PDB entry 8TYW | electron microscopy, 3.43 A resolution | chains B and C of the 5 polymer chains in the assembly

# Chain B
Protein: Guanine nucleotide-binding protein G(I)/G(S)/G(T) subunit beta-1
Organism: Homo sapiens
UniProt: P62873 (GBB1_HUMAN); residue numbers follow UniProt; this construct covers 2-340
Chain sequence (350 residues; numbered -9 to 340; the number before each row is that of its first residue; numbers below 1 keep their minus sign (Met-9 is residue -9)):
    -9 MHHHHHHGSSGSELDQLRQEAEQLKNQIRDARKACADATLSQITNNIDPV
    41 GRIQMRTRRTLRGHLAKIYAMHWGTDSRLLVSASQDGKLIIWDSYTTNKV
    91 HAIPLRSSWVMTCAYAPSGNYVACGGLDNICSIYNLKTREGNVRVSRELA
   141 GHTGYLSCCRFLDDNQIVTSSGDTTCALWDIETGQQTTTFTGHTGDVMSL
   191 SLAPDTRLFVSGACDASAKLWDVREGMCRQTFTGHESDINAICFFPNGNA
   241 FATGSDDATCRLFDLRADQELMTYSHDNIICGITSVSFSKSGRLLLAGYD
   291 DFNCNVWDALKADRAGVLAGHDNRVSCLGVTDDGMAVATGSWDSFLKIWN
Unresolved in the structure: -9 to 1
Sequence notes: expression tag (-9 to 1)
Swiss-Prot annotation at these positions:
  - modified residue: Ser2 (N-acetylserine), His266 (Phosphohistidine)

# Chain C
Protein: Guanine nucleotide-binding protein G(s) subunit alpha isoforms short
Organism: Homo sapiens
UniProt: P63092 (GNAS2_HUMAN); residues 1-394 here = UniProt positions 1-394
Chain sequence (394 residues; row label = number of the first residue in the row):
     1 MGCLGNSKTEDQRNEEKAQREANKKIEKQLQKDKQVYRATHRLLLLGAGE
    51 SGKNTIVKQMRILHVNGFNGEGGEEDPQAARSNSDGEKATKVQDIKNNLK
   101 EAIETIVAAMSNLVPPVELANPENQFRVDYILSVMNVPDFDFPPEFYEHA
   151 KALWEDEGVRACYERSNEYQLIDCAQYFLDKIDVIKQADYVPSDQDLLRC
   201 RVLTSGIFETKFQVDKVNFHMFDVGAQRDERRKWIQCFNDVTAIIFVVAS
   251 SSYNMVIREDNQTNRLQAALKLFDSIWNNKWLRDTSVILFLNKQDLLAEK
   301 VLAGKSKIEDYFPEFARYTTPEDATPEPGEDPRVTRAKYFIRDEFLRIST
   351 ASGDGRHYCYPHFTCAVDTENIRRVFNDCRDIIQRMHLRQYELL
Unresolved in the structure: 1-7, 48-50, 65-203, 254-261
Sequence notes: engineered mutation Asn54 (Ser in P63092), Ala226 (Gly in P63092), Ala268 (Glu in P63092), Lys271 (Asn in P63092), Asp274 (Lys in P63092), Lys280 (Arg in P63092), Asp284 (Thr in P63092), Thr285 (Ile in P63092)

# Interface between chain B and chain C
Pairs across the interface (49; chain B residue first):
  Gly53(B) - Leu30(C)
  Leu55(B) - Lys34(C)
  Leu55(B) - Tyr37(C)  hydrophobic
  Ala56(B) - Tyr37(C)
  Lys57(B) - Cys237(C)  hydrogen bond (side chain-backbone)
  Lys57(B) - Asn239(C)
  Lys57(B) - Asp240(C)  salt bridge
  Tyr59(B) - Cys237(C)  hydrophobic
  Gln75(B) - Cys237(C)  hydrogen bond
  Lys78(B) - Leu30(C)
  Lys78(B) - Asp33(C)  salt bridge
  Ile80(B) - Leu30(C)  hydrophobic
  Asp83(B) - Gln19(C)  hydrogen bond
  Thr86(B) - Gln19(C)  hydrogen bond
  Asn88(B) - Gln19(C)  hydrogen bond
  Asn88(B) - Asn23(C)  hydrogen bond
  Lys89(B) - Asn23(C)  hydrogen bond (backbone-side chain)
  Lys89(B) - Ile26(C)
  Lys89(B) - Glu27(C)  salt bridge
  Ala92(B) - Ile26(C)  hydrophobic
  Trp99(B) - Phe222(C)  hydrophobic
  Trp99(B) - Cys237(C)
  Trp99(B) - Phe238(C)  hydrophobic
  Met101(B) - Cys237(C)  hydrophobic
  Leu117(B) - Gly206(C)
  Leu117(B) - Ile207(C)
  Leu117(B) - Gln227(C)
  Leu117(B) - Phe238(C)  hydrophobic
  Asp118(B) - Gly206(C)
  Asn119(B) - Gly206(C)
  Asn119(B) - Ala226(C)
  Thr143(B) - Ala226(C)
  Tyr145(B) - Gln227(C)  hydrogen bond (backbone-side chain)
  Gly162(B) - Arg228(C)  hydrogen bond (backbone-side chain)
  Asp163(B) - Arg228(C)
  Thr164(B) - Arg228(C)
  Asp186(B) - Arg228(C)
  Asp186(B) - Glu230(C)
  Met188(B) - Lys233(C)
  Cys204(B) - Arg232(C)
  Asp228(B) - Arg232(C)  salt bridge
  Asp228(B) - Lys233(C)  salt bridge
  Asn230(B) - Lys233(C)
  Asp246(B) - Lys233(C)  salt bridge
  Cys271(B) - Lys280(C)
  Asp290(B) - Trp281(C)
  Arg314(B) - Trp281(C)
  Trp332(B) - Gln236(C)
  Trp332(B) - Asn239(C)
Other interface residues (no listed pair), chain B (38 interface residues in all): Asp76, Thr87, Val90, His91, Gly144
Other interface residues (no listed pair), chain C (30 interface residues in all): Glu16, Arg20, Ala22, Thr204, Trp234, Val241

# Overview
38 residues of chain B face 30 of chain C across their interface; the contacts include 9 hydrogen bonds and 6
salt bridges. Polar pairs include Lys57(B)-Asp240(C), Lys78(B)-Asp33(C) and Lys89(B)-Glu27(C).
Here chain B is Guanine nucleotide-binding protein G(I)/G(S)/G(T) subunit beta-1 and chain C is Guanine
nucleotide-binding protein G(s) subunit alpha isoforms short, both from Homo sapiens. Entry 8TYW (cryo-EM
structure of GPR6-Gs-Nb35 complex) was determined by electron microscopy.
